3WLF - chains A and B of the 4 polymer chains in the assembly; structure by X-ray diffraction, 2.30 A resolution.

Chain A (and B):
Name: (R)-specific carbonyl reductase
From: Candida parapsilosis
Notes: EC 1.1.1.1; chain B of this document is another copy of the same molecule, construct and numbering; everything in this record applies to it too
UniProtKB: A1X808 (A1X808_CANPA); residue numbers follow UniProt; this construct covers 1-336
Chain sequence (341 residues; each row starts with the number of its first residue; numbers below 1 keep their minus sign (Ala-4 is residue -4)):
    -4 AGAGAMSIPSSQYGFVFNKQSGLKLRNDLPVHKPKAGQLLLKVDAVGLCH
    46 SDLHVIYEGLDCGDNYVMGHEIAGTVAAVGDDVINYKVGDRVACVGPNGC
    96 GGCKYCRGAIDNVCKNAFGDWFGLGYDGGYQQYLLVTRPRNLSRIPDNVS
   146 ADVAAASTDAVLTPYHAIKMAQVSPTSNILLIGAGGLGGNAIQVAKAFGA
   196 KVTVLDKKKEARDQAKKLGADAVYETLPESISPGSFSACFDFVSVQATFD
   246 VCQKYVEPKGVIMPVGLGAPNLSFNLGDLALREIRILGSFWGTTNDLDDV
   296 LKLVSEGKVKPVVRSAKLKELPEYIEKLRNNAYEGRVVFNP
Disordered / not traced: -4 to 1 (chain B: -4 to 2)
Sequence notes: expression tag (-4 to 0)
Ion coordination: Zn2+ site 1: Cys44, His65, Glu66, Asp154; Zn2+ site 2: Cys95, Cys98, Cys101, Cys109
Residues lining bound ligands: (1R)-1-phenylethane-1,2-diol (FEH): Ser46, Leu55, His65, Trp116, Leu119, Asp154, Thr158, Phe285, Trp286

Chain A / chain B interface:
Pairs across the interface - 28 pairs, chain A then chain B:
  Lys30(A) with Asp77(B), salt bridge
  Ala31(A) with Lys30(B); Ala31(B)
  Asp77(A) with Gln33(B)
  Asn80(A) with Asn111(B)
  Gly96(A) with Arg135(B), hydrogen bond (backbone-side chain)
  Lys99(A) with Asn290(B), hydrogen bond (backbone-side chain)
  Arg102(A) with Cys101(B); Ala104(B); Asp106(B); Arg135(B), hydrogen bond (side chain-backbone); Leu137(B); Thr289(B), hydrogen bond; Asn290(B), hydrogen bond; Asp293(B), salt bridge
  Gly103(A) with Ala104(B); Asn290(B)
  Ala104(A) with Arg102(B); Gly103(B); Ala104(B), hydrophobic
  Asn111(A) with Asn80(B)
  Arg135(A) with Gly96(B), hydrogen bond (side chain-backbone); Arg102(B)
  Thr289(A) with Arg102(B), hydrogen bond
  Asn290(A) with Lys99(B), hydrogen bond (side chain-backbone); Arg102(B), hydrogen bond; Gly103(B)
  Asp293(A) with Arg102(B), salt bridge
Interface residues without a listed pair, chain A (17 interface residues in all): Gln33, Gly97, Leu137
Interface residues without a listed pair, chain B (20 interface residues in all): Asp76, Gly97

In short:
The interface between chain A and chain B involves 17 residues on one side and 20 on the other, with 9
hydrogen bonds and 3 salt bridges. Polar pairs include Lys30(A)-Asp77(B), Arg102(A)-Asp293(B) and
Gly96(A)-Arg135(B). Ligands of chain A: (1R)-1-phenylethane-1,2-diol.
Both chains are (R)-specific carbonyl reductase (Candida parapsilosis). Entry 3WLF (Crystal structure of
(R)-carbonyl reductase from Candida Parapsilosis in complex with (R)-1-phenyl-1,2-ethanediol) was determined
by X-ray diffraction (same publication as 3WLE and 3WNQ).
